PDB entry 8EVB | electron microscopy, 3.60 A resolution | chains A and D of the 4 polymer chains in the assembly

[Chain A]
Molecule: Cyclic nucleotide-gated cation channel alpha-3
From: Homo sapiens
UniProtKB: Q16281 (CNGA3_HUMAN); numbering as in UniProt (aligned over 151-694)
Amino-acid sequence (552 residues; each row starts with the number of its first residue):
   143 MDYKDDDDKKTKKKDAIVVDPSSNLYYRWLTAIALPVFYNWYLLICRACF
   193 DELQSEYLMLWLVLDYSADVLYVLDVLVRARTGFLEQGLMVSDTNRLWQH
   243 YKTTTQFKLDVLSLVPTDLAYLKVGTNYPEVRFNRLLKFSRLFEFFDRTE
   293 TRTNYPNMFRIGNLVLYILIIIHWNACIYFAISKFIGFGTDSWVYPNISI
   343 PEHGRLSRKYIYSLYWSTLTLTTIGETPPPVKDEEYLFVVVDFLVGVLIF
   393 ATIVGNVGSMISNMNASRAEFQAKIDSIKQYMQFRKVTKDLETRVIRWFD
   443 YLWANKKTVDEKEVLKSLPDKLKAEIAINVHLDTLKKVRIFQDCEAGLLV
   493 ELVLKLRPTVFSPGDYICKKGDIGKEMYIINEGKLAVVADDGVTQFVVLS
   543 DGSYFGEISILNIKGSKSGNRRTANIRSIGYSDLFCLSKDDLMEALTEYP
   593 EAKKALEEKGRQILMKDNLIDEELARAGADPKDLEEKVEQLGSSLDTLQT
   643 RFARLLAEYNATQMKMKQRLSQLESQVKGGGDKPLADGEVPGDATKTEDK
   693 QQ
Disordered / not traced: 143-157, 258-266, 611-694
Covalently attached groups: N-acetylglucosamine (NAG) linked to N339
Construct notes: initiating methionine (143); expression tag (144-150)
Residues lining bound ligands: cyclic guanosine monophosphate (PCG): C510, V529, F547, G548, E549, I550, S551, R563, R564, T565, A566, I568, I605, D609
What the authors report for this chain:
  - conformationally variable residues (side-chain flip): V396

[Chain D]
Molecule: Cyclic nucleotide-gated cation channel beta-3
From: Homo sapiens
UniProtKB: Q9NQW8 (CNGB3_HUMAN); numbering as in UniProt (aligned over 79-809)
Amino-acid sequence (740 residues; each row starts with the number of its first residue):
    70 MDYKDDDDKSGDLTTNPDPQNAAEPTGTVPEQKEMDPGKEGPNSPQNKPP
   120 AAPVINEYADAQLHNLVKRMRQRTALYKKKLVEGDLSSPEASPQTAKPTA
   170 VPPVKESDDKPTEHYYRLLWFKVKKMPLTEYLKRIKLPNSIDSYTDRLYL
   220 LWLLLVTLAYNWNCCFIPLRLVFPYQTADNIHYWLIADIICDIIYLYDML
   270 FIQPRLQFVRGGDIIVDSNELRKHYRTSTKFQLDVASIIPFDICYLFFGF
   320 NPMFRANRMLKYTSFFEFNHHLESIMDKAYIYRVIRTTGYLLFILHINAC
   370 VYYWASNYEGIGTTRWVYDGEGNEYLRCYYWAVRTLITIGGLPEPQTLFE
   420 IVFQLLNFFSGVFVFSSLIGQMRDVIGAATANQNYFRACMDDTIAYMNNY
   470 SIPKLVQKRVRTWYEYTWDSQRMLDESDLLKTLPTTVQLALAIDVNFSII
   520 SKVDLFKGCDTQMIYDMLLRLKSVLYLPGDFVCKKGEIGKEMYIIKHGEV
   570 QVLGGPDGTKVLVTLKAGSVFGEISLLAAGGGNRRTANVVAHGFANLLTL
   620 DKKTLQEILVHYPDSERILMKKARVLLKQKAKTAEATPPRKDLALLFPPK
   670 EETPKLFKTLLGGTGKASLARLLKLKREQAAQKKENSEGGEEEGKENEDK
   720 QKENEDKQKENEDKGKENEDKDKGREPEEKPLDRPECTASPIAVEEEPHS
   770 VRRTVLPRGTSRQSLIISMAPSAEGGEEVLTIEVKEKAKQ
Disordered / not traced: 70-205, 598-601, 647-809
Construct notes: initiating methionine (70); expression tag (71-78)
Residues lining bound ligands: cyclic guanosine monophosphate (PCG): V571, L581, V582, V589, F590, G591, E592, I593, R604, T605, V608
What the authors report for this chain:
  - conformationally variable residues (side-chain flip): I438

[Chain A / chain D interface]
Contacting residue pairs - 72 pairs, chain A then chain D:
  L227(A) with Y485(D), hydrophobic
  Q229(A) with H566(D)
  G230(A) with F613(D)
  L231(A) with H611(D)
  R290(A) with E484(D), salt bridge
  E292(A) with Q452(D); R456(D), salt bridge
  T293(A) with R480(D), hydrogen bond (backbone-side chain); E484(D)
  R294(A) with K477(D); R480(D)
  P298(A) with R456(D)
  N299(A) with D460(D)
  R302(A) with R456(D); D460(D), salt bridge
  T365(A) with I408(D)
  I366(A) with I408(D)
  P372(A) with Y399(D)
  V373(A) with R396(D), hydrogen bond (backbone-side chain)
  D375(A) with N392(D); L395(D); R396(D), salt bridge
  Y378(A) with R396(D); Y399(D), hydrophobic
  L379(A) with L395(D), hydrophobic
  V381(A) with Y399(D), hydrophobic
  V382(A) with Y398(D), hydrophobic; Y399(D), hydrophobic
  F385(A) with V402(D), hydrophobic; R403(D); I408(D), hydrophobic
  L386(A) with L360(D), hydrophobic; L364(D), hydrophobic; V402(D), hydrophobic
  V389(A) with I406(D), hydrophobic
  L390(A) with T357(D); L360(D), hydrophobic; M441(D), hydrophobic
  A393(A) with I438(D), hydrophobic
  T394(A) with I445(D)
  G397(A) with R442(D)
  K448(A) with N468(D)
  E453(A) with Y465(D), hydrogen bond
  V456(A) with T462(D), hydrogen bond (backbone-side chain)
  L457(A) with T462(D); Y465(D), hydrophobic
  K458(A) with Y454(D)
  S459(A) with W482(D); L493(D); D494(D)
  L460(A) with Y483(D)
  P461(A) with W482(D); V543(D), hydrophobic
  D462(A) with Y545(D)
  K463(A) with R478(D); Y545(D); L546(D); D549(D), salt bridge
  L464(A) with V479(D), hydrophobic; L546(D), hydrophobic
  E467(A) with V475(D)
  I468(A) with Y465(D), hydrophobic; M466(D), hydrophobic
  N471(A) with S470(D)
  V472(A) with Y469(D), hydrophobic
  G489(A) with E556(D), hydrogen bond (backbone-side chain)
  E590(A) with I557(D); N602(D), hydrogen bond; R603(D), salt bridge
  Y591(A) with G555(D); E556(D), hydrogen bond; R603(D), hydrogen bond
Other interface residues (no listed pair), chain A (56 interface residues in all): S164, D289, T295, N296, F392, N398, N405, K449, V451, A488, E493
Other interface residues (no listed pair), chain D (64 interface residues in all): L361, G391, F434, N453, C458, N467, I471, P472, W487, L544, F550, G567, E568, A586, G612

[Overview]
Chain A and chain D form an interface of 56 and 64 residues respectively; the contacts include 8 hydrogen
bonds and 6 salt bridges. Polar pairs include R290(A)-E484(D), E292(A)-R456(D) and R302(A)-D460(D). Bound to
chain A: cyclic guanosine monophosphate. Chain D binds cyclic guanosine monophosphate. The paper reports
conformational variability at V396(A) and I438(D).
Chain A is Cyclic nucleotide-gated cation channel alpha-3 and chain D is Cyclic nucleotide-gated cation
channel beta-3, both from Homo sapiens; the structure, Cryo-EM structure of cGMP bound truncated human
CNGA3/CNGB3 channel in lipid nanodisc, pre-open state, was determined by electron microscopy together with
8ETP, 8EU3, 8EUC, 8EV8, 8EV9, 8EVA and 8EVC from the same study.
